Entry 7C9A (electron microscopy, 3.43 A resolution); this record covers chains A and B of the 5 polymer chains in the assembly.

[Chain A (and B)]
Molecule: DNA repair protein RAD51 homolog 1
Organism: Homo sapiens
Notes: chain B of this document is another copy of the same molecule, construct and numbering; everything in this record applies to it too
UniProtKB: Q06609 (RAD51_HUMAN); residues 1-339 here = UniProt positions 1-339
Sequence (339 residues; numbered 1 to 339; the number before each row is that of its first residue):
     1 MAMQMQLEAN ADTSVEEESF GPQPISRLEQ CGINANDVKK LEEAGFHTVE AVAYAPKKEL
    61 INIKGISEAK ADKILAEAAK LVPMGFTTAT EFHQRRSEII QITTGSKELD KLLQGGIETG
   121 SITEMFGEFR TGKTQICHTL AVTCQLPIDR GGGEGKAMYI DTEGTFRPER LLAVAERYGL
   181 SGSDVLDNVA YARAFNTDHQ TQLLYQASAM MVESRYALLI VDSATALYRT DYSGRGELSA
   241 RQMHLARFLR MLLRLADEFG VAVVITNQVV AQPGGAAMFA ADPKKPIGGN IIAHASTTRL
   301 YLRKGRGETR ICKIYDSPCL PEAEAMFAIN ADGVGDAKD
Unresolved in the structure: 1-21, 278-281, 337-339
Differences from the reference sequence: engineered mutation P273 (Val in Q06609), G274 (Asp in Q06609)
Small-molecule neighbours:
  - AMP-PNP (ANP; phosphoaminophosphonic acid-adenylate ester), molecule 1: F129, R130, T131, G132, K133, T134, Q135, E163, R170, R310, I329, N330, A331
  - AMP-PNP (ANP), molecule 2: A293, H294, S296, D316, S317, P318, C319, L320, P321, E322

[How chain A and chain B interact]
Residue-residue contacts (57; chain A residue first):
  G127(A) - H294(B)
  E128(A) - N290(B)
  F129(A) - A293(B)
  F129(A) - H294(B)
  F129(A) - R299(B)
  F129(A) - D316(B)
  Q135(A) - P318(B)  hydrogen bond (side chain-backbone)
  M158(A) - F86(B)  hydrophobic
  T165(A) - T297(B)
  F166(A) - A89(B)  hydrophobic
  F166(A) - F92(B)  hydrophobic
  R167(A) - R96(B)
  R167(A) - E118(B)  salt bridge
  R167(A) - P318(B)
  P168(A) - F92(B)  hydrophobic
  L186(A) - A89(B)
  L186(A) - T90(B)  hydrogen bond (backbone-backbone)
  D187(A) - T88(B)
  D187(A) - T90(B)
  V189(A) - T87(B)
  V189(A) - T88(B)
  V189(A) - A89(B)  hydrogen bond (backbone-backbone)
  A190(A) - F86(B)  hydrophobic
  A190(A) - T87(B)
  Y191(A) - F86(B)
  Y191(A) - T87(B)  hydrogen bond (backbone-backbone)
  Y191(A) - F92(B)  hydrophobic
  A192(A) - F86(B)  hydrophobic
  R193(A) - D257(B)  salt bridge
  F195(A) - Y54(B)  hydrophobic
  F195(A) - R250(B)  hydrogen bond (backbone-side chain)
  F195(A) - D257(B)
  N196(A) - Y54(B)  hydrogen bond (side chain-backbone)
  N196(A) - A55(B)  hydrogen bond (side chain-backbone)
  N196(A) - P56(B)
  D198(A) - P56(B)
  D198(A) - K57(B)  hydrogen bond (side chain-backbone)
  H199(A) - M84(B)
  L203(A) - F86(B)
  Q206(A) - G85(B)
  Q206(A) - F86(B)
  M210(A) - F86(B)  hydrophobic
  L227(A) - R250(B)
  R229(A) - I291(B)
  T230(A) - R250(B)  hydrogen bond
  D231(A) - K58(B)  hydrogen bond (backbone-side chain)
  D231(A) - R250(B)  salt bridge
  G234(A) - M243(B)  hydrogen bond (backbone-side chain)
  E237(A) - K58(B)
  Q268(A) - H294(B)
  V269(A) - N290(B)
  A271(A) - N290(B)
  P273(A) - R235(B)
  P273(A) - L238(B)  hydrophobic
  G274(A) - R235(B)
  K284(A) - N290(B)  hydrogen bond
  G307(A) - E322(B)
Other interface residues (no listed pair), chain A (48 interface residues in all): R130, K133, I160, E163, E169, R170, L172, A207, Y232, S233, V270, K304
Other interface residues (no listed pair), chain B (38 interface residues in all): A53, H93, S121, A246, L253, I292, S296, Y315, C319

[Overview]
The interface between chain A and chain B involves 48 residues on one side and 38 on the other; the contacts
include 12 hydrogen bonds and 3 salt bridges. Among the polar pairs are R167(A)-E118(B), R193(A)-D257(B) and
D231(A)-R250(B). Bound to chain A: AMP-PNP.
Chain A and chain B are both DNA repair protein RAD51 homolog 1 (Homo sapiens); the structure, Human RAD51
post-synaptic complexes mutant (V273P, D274G), was determined by electron microscopy (same publication as
7C9C, 7C98, 7C99 and 7CGY).
